2QP8 - chain A; structure by X-ray diffraction, 1.50 A resolution.

# Chain A
Molecule: Beta-secretase 1
Organism: Homo sapiens
Notes: EC 3.4.23.46; fragment: Extracellular domain, residues 55-447
UniProtKB: P56817 (BACE1_HUMAN); numbering as in UniProt (aligned over 55-447)
Sequence (395 residues; numbered 53 to 447; the number before each row is that of its first residue):
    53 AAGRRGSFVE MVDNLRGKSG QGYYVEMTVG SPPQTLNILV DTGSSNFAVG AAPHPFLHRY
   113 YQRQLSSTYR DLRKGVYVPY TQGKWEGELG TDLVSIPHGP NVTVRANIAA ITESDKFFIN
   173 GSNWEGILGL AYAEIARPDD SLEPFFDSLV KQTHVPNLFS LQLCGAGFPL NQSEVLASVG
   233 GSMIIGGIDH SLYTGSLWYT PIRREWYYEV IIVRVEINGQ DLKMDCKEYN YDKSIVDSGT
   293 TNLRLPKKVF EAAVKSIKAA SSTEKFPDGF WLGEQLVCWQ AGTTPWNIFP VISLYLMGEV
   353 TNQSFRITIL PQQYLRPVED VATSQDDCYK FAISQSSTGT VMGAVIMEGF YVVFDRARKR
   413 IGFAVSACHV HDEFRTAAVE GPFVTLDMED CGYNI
Unresolved in the structure: 53-57
Cystine bridges: Cys-216/Cys-420, Cys-278/Cys-443, Cys-330/Cys-380
Construct notes: expression tag (53-54)
Residues lining bound ligands:
  - SC7 (n'-{(1S,2R)-1-(3,5-difluorobenzyl)-2-[(2R,4S)-4-ethoxypiperidin-2-yl]-2-hydroxyethyl}-5-methyl-N,N-dipropylisophthalamide): Ser-71, Gly-72, Gln-73, Gly-74, Leu-91, Asp-93, Gly-95, Ser-96, Pro-131, Tyr-132, Thr-133, Gln-134, Gly-135, Lys-168, Phe-169, Ile-171, Trp-176, Ile-179, Tyr-259, Ile-287, Asp-289, Gly-291, Thr-292, Thr-293, Arg-296
  - d(-)-tartaric acid (TAR): Arg-68, Asn-89, His-110, Arg-111, Asn-175, Leu-228
UniProt features mapped onto this chain:
  - active site: Asp-93, Asp-289
  - modified residue (N6-acetyllysine): Lys-126, Lys-275, Lys-279, Lys-285, Lys-299, Lys-300, Lys-307
  - glycosylation (N-linked (GlcNAc...) asparagine): Asn-153, Asn-172, Asn-223, Asn-354
  - mutagenesis: Asp-93 (D93N: Decreases beta-cleaved soluble APP production), Asp-284 (D284N: Almost abolishes beta-cleaved soluble APP production)

# In short
Bound to chain A: d(-)-tartaric acid and compound SC7. Curated annotation (UniProt) lists active-site residues
Asp-93 and Asp-289 and 2 mutagenesis sites.
Chain A is Beta-secretase 1 (Homo sapiens); the structure, Structure of BACE Bound to SCH734723, was
determined by X-ray diffraction together with 2QK5, 2QMD and 2QMF from the same study.
